9IVC - chains A and C of the 6 polymer chains in the assembly; structure by electron microscopy, 3.17 A resolution.

# Chain A (and C)
Name: Inositol phosphorylceramide synthase catalytic subunit AUR1
From: Saccharomyces cerevisiae S288C
Notes: EC 2.7.1.227; chain C of this document is another copy of the same molecule, construct and numbering; everything in this record applies to it too
UniProt: P36107 (AUR1_YEAST); residue numbers follow UniProt; this construct covers 1-401
Amino-acid sequence (449 residues; numbered -47 to 401; the number before each row is that of its first residue; numbers below 1 keep their minus sign (Met-47 is residue -47)):
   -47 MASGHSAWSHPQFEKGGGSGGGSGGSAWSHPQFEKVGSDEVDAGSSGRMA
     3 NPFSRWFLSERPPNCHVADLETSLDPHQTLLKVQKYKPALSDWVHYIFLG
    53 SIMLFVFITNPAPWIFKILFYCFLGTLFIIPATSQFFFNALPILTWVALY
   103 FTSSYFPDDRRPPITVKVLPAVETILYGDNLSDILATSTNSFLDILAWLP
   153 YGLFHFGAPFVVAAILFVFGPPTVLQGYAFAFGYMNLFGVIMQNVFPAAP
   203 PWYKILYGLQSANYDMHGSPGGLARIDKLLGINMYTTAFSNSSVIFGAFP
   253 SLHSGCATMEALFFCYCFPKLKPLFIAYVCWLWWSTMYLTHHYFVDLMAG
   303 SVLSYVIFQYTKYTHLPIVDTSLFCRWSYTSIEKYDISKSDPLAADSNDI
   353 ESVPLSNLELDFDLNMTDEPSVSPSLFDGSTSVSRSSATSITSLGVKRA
Unresolved in the structure: -47 to 15, 351-401
Construct notes: initiating methionine (-47); expression tag (-46 to 0)
Swiss-Prot annotation at these positions:
  - modified residue (Phosphoserine): Ser392, Ser395
  - glycosylation: Asn132 (N-linked (GlcNAc...) asparagine)
  - mutagenesis: Leu137 (L137F: AbA resistant; when associated with Y-157), His157 (H157Y: AbA resistant; when associated with F-137), Phe158 (F158Y: In AUR1-1; AbA resistant), His294 (H294A: Abolishes catalytic activity)
Reported in the primary citation:
  - catalytic residues: His255, His294, Asp298
  - mutagenesis - H255A: abolished catalytic activity
  - binding site for Aureobasidin A: His157, Ala240
  - mutagenesis - L137F/H157Y: abolished binding to Aureobasidin A
  - mutagenesis - A240C (1.5- to 2-fold): decreased binding to Aureobasidin A
  - mutagenesis - L137F: unchanged binding to Aureobasidin A

# Interface between chain A and chain C
Residue-residue contacts (24):
  Val35(A) with Leu42(C), hydrophobic
  Gln36(A) with Leu42(C)
  Lys39(A) with Lys39(C)
  Pro40(A) with Pro40(C), hydrophobic; Trp45(C), hydrophobic
  Leu42(A) with Val35(C), hydrophobic; Gln36(C)
  Trp45(A) with Pro40(C), hydrophobic; Trp45(C), hydrophobic; Tyr48(C), hydrophobic
  Tyr48(A) with Trp45(C), hydrophobic; Ile49(C)
  Ile49(A) with Tyr48(C); Ile49(C), hydrophobic
  Ser53(A) with Ser53(C); Leu56(C)
  Leu56(A) with Ser53(C)
  Phe57(A) with Phe57(C), hydrophobic; Ile60(C), hydrophobic
  Ile60(A) with Phe57(C), hydrophobic; Arg112(C), hydrogen bond (backbone-side chain)
  Thr61(A) with Arg112(C)
  Arg112(A) with Ile60(C), hydrogen bond (side chain-backbone); Thr61(C)
Interface residues without a listed pair, chain A (19 interface residues in all): Leu32, Asp44, Gly52, Asn62, Pro63
Interface residues without a listed pair, chain C (19 interface residues in all): Leu32, Asp44, Gly52, Asn62, Pro63

# In short
The chain A/chain C interface involves 19 residues from each chain, with 2 hydrogen bonds. Its one
hydrogen-bonded contact is Ile60(A)-Arg112(C). From UniProt: 4 mutagenesis sites on chain A. From the paper:
catalytic residues His255(A), His294(A) and Asp298(A); H255A of chain A abolishes catalytic activity; 4
substitutions were tested in all.
Both chains are Inositol phosphorylceramide synthase catalytic subunit AUR1 (Saccharomyces cerevisiae S288C).
Entry 9IVC (Cryo-EM structure of AbA-bound Aur1-Kei1 complex) was determined by electron microscopy.
